PDB entry 6A5T | electron microscopy, 6.70 A resolution (low resolution: residue-level contacts below are approximate; hydrogen-bond / salt-bridge calls are withheld) | chains N and b of the 23 polymer chains in the assembly

# Chain N
Molecule: 198-nt DNA strand
Sequence (198 nucleotides; row label = number of the first residue in the row; numbers below 1 keep their minus sign (DG-125 is residue -125)):
  -125 GCTTACGTCAGTCTGGCCATCTTTGTGTTTGGTGTGTTTGGGTGGTGGCC
   -75 GTTTTCGTTGTTTTTTTCTGTCTCGTGCCTGGTGTCTTGGGTGTAATCCC
   -25 CTTGGCGGTTAAAACGCGGGGGACAGCGCGTACGTGCGTTTAAGCGGTGC
    25 TAGAGCTGTCTACGACCAATTGAGCGGCCTCGGCACCGGGATTCTGAT
Unresolved in the structure: -125 to -54, -41 to -33

# Chain b
Protein: Histone H4
Source organism: Homo sapiens
Reference sequence: P62805 (H4_HUMAN); residues 0-102 here correspond to UniProt positions 1-103 (UniProt number = residue number + 1)
Amino-acid sequence (106 residues; numbered -3 to 102; the number before each row is that of its first residue; numbers below 1 keep their minus sign (Gly-3 is residue -3)):
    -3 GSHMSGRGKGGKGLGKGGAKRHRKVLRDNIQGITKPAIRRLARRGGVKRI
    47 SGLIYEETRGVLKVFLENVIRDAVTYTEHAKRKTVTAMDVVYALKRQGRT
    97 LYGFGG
Unresolved in the structure: -3 to 22
Differences from the reference sequence: expression tag (-3 to -1)
UniProt features mapped onto this chain:
  - DNA-binding region: Lys16 to Lys20
  - modified residue: Ser1 (N-acetylserine), Arg3 (Asymmetric dimethylarginine), Lys5 (N6-(2-hydroxyisobutyryl)lysine), Lys8 (N6-(2-hydroxyisobutyryl)lysine), Lys12 (N6-(2-hydroxyisobutyryl)lysine), Lys16 (N6-(2-hydroxyisobutyryl)lysine), Lys20 (N6,N6,N6-trimethyllysine), Lys31 (N6-(2-hydroxyisobutyryl)lysine), Lys44 (N6-(2-hydroxyisobutyryl)lysine), Ser47 (Phosphoserine), Tyr51 (Phosphotyrosine), Lys59 (N6-(2-hydroxyisobutyryl)lysine), Lys77 (N6-(2-hydroxyisobutyryl)lysine), Lys79 (N6-(2-hydroxyisobutyryl)lysine), Thr80 (Phosphothreonine), Tyr88 (Phosphotyrosine), Lys91 (N6-(2-hydroxyisobutyryl)lysine)
  - cross-link (Glycyl lysine isopeptide (Lys-Gly)): Lys12 (interchain with G-Cter in SUMO2), Lys20 (interchain with G-Cter in SUMO2), Lys31 (interchain with G-Cter in SUMO2), Lys59 (interchain with G-Cter in SUMO2), Lys79 (interchain with G-Cter in SUMO2), Lys91 (interchain with G-Cter in SUMO2)

# Interface between chain N and chain b
Contacting residue pairs - 10 pairs, chain N then chain b:
  DC7(N) - Arg45(b)
  DC7(N) - Ser47(b)
  DC7(N) - Gly48(b)
  DG8(N) - Arg45(b)
  DG8(N) - Ile46(b)
  DG27(N) - Lys79(b)
  DA28(N) - Arg78(b)
  DA28(N) - Lys79(b)
  DA28(N) - Thr80(b)
  DG29(N) - Arg78(b)
Interface residues without a listed pair, chain b (8 interface residues in all): Lys77

# Overview
5 residues of chain N and 8 residues of chain b are in contact. From UniProt: a DNA-binding region on chain b.
Chain N is a 198-nt DNA strand and chain b is Histone H4 (Homo sapiens); the structure, RNA polymerase II
elongation complex stalled at SHL(-1) of the nucleosome, was determined by electron microscopy, deposited
together with 6A5L, 6A5O, 6A5P, 6A5R, 6A5U and 6INQ.
